PDB entry 2CJK | solution NMR | chains A and B

[Chain A]
Molecule: Nuclear polyadenylated RNA-binding protein 4
Source organism: Saccharomyces cerevisiae
Notes: fragment: rna-binding domain, residues 156-322
Reference sequence: Q99383 (HRP1_YEAST); residues 156-322 here = UniProt positions 156-322
Sequence (167 residues; each row starts with the number of its first residue):
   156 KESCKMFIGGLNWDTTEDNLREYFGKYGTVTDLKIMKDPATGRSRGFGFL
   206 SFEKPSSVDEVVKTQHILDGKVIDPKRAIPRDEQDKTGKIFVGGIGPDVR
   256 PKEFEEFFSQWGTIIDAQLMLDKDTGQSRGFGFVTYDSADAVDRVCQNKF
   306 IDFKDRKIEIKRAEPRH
Curated features (UniProtKB/Swiss-Prot):
  - modified residue: Ser206 (Phosphoserine)
Reported in the primary citation:
  - binding site for the 8-nt RNA strand (chain B): Lys160, Phe162, Asn167, Trp168, Met191, Phe204, Lys226, Lys231, Arg232, Ile234, Phe246, Phe286, Phe288, Glu319, Arg321
  - contacts within the chain: Lys231-Asp271 (salt bridge), Arg236-Asp240, Asp237-Lys241
  - conformationally variable residues (order/disorder transition): Ile234 to Gly243
  - mutagenesis - W168A (10-fold), W168F (10-fold): decreased binding to the 8-nt RNA strand (chain B)
  - mutagenesis - L205S, I313N: decreased growth in response to nonpermissive temperature (citing earlier work)
  - mutagenesis - K160E, Y182C/M191G, M191S/A195P: decreased growth (citing earlier work)
  - specificity-determining residues: Lys160
  - mutagenesis - I313N: decreased stability (proposed by the authors, not directly observed)

[Chain B]
Molecule: 8-nt RNA strand
Sequence (8 nucleotides; numbered 1 to 8; the number before each row is that of its first residue):
     1 UAUAUAUA

[How chain A and chain B interact]
Residue-residue contacts (42; chain A residue first):
  Lys160(A) with U7(B), base contact
  Phe162(A) with U5(B), base contact; A6(B), base contact
  Ile163(A) with U5(B), base contact
  Gly164(A) with U5(B), base contact
  Leu166(A) with A4(B), base contact
  Asn167(A) with A4(B), base contact
  Trp168(A) with A4(B), base contact
  Lys189(A) with U7(B), base contact
  Met191(A) with U7(B), base contact
  Arg200(A) with A4(B), sugar contact; U5(B), phosphate contact; A8(B), phosphate contact
  Gly201(A) with A4(B), sugar contact
  Phe202(A) with U5(B), phosphate contact
  Phe204(A) with A6(B), base contact; U7(B), base contact
  Lys226(A) with A4(B), base contact
  Asp229(A) with U5(B), base contact
  Lys231(A) with U5(B), base contact
  Arg232(A) with A6(B), base contact
  Ala233(A) with A6(B), base contact
  Ile234(A) with A6(B), base contact
  Arg236(A) with U7(B), phosphate contact
  Gln239(A) with A6(B), sugar contact
  Phe246(A) with U1(B), sugar contact; A2(B), base contact
  Met275(A) with U3(B), sugar contact; A4(B), phosphate contact
  Asp277(A) with A4(B), sugar contact
  Lys278(A) with A4(B), base contact
  Gln282(A) with A4(B), phosphate contact
  Phe286(A) with A2(B), sugar contact
  Phe288(A) with A2(B), base contact; U3(B), base contact
  Glu314(A) with U1(B), base contact
  Lys316(A) with A2(B), base contact
  Glu319(A) with A2(B), base contact; U3(B), base contact
  Arg321(A) with A2(B), sugar contact; U3(B), phosphate contact; U5(B), phosphate contact
Other interface residues (no listed pair), chain A (36 interface residues in all): Gly165, Ser199, Pro230, Ala318

[In short]
The interface between chain A and chain B involves 36 residues on one side and 8 on the other. From the paper:
a binding site for the 8-nt RNA strand (chain B) at Lys160(A), Phe162(A) and Asn167(A) among others; K160E,
Y182C/M191G and M191S/A195P of chain A reduce growth; 7 substitutions were tested in all.
Here chain A is Nuclear polyadenylated RNA-binding protein 4 (Saccharomyces cerevisiae) and chain B is an 8-nt
RNA strand. Entry 2CJK (Structure of the RNA binding domain of Hrp1 in complex with RNA) was determined by
solution NMR.
